7XNM - chains A and B of the 4 polymer chains in the assembly; structure by X-ray diffraction, 3.58 A resolution.

# Chain A (and B)
Molecule: Dipeptidyl peptidase 4 soluble form
Source organism: Sus scrofa
Notes: EC 3.4.14.5; chain B of this document is another copy of the same molecule, construct and numbering; everything in this record applies to it too
UniProt: P22411 (DPP4_PIG); residue numbers follow UniProt; this construct covers 39-766
Sequence (728 residues; numbered 39 to 766; the number before each row is that of its first residue):
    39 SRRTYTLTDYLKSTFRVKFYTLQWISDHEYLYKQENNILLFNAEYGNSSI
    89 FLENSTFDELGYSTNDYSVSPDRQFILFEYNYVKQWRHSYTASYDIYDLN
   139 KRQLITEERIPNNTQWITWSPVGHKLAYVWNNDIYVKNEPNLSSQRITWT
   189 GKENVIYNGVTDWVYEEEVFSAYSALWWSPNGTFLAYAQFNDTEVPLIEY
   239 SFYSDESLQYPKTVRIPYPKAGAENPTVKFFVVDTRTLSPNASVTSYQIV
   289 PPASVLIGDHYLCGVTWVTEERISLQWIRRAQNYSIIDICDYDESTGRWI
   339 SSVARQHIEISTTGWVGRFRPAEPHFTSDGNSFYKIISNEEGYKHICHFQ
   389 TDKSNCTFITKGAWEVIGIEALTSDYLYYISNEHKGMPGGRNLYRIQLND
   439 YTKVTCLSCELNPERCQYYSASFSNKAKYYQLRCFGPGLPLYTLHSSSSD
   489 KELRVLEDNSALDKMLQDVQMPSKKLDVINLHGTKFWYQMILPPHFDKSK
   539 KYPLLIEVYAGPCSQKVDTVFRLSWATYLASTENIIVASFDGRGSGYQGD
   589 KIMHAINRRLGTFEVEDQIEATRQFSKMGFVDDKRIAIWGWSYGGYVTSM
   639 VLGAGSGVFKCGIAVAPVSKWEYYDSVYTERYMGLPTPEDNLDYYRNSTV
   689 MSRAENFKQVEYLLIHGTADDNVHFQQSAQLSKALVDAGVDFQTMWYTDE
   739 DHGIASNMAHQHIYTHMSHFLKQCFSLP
Unresolved in the structure: 766 (chain B: 39-40)
Cystine bridges: Cys-385/Cys-394, Cys-444/Cys-447, Cys-454/Cys-472, Cys-649/Cys-762
Covalently attached groups: N-acetylglucosamine (NAG) linked to Asn-92, Asn-229, Asn-279, Asn-321; glycan linked to Asn-685
Curated features (UniProtKB/Swiss-Prot):
  - active site (Charge relay system): Ser-630, Asp-708, His-740
  - glycosylation (N-linked (GlcNAc...) asparagine): Asn-85, Asn-92, Asn-150, Asn-179, Asn-219, Asn-229, Asn-279, Asn-321, Asn-685

# Chain A / chain B interface
Contacting residue pairs (105; chain A residue first):
  Pro-234(A) with Tyr-248(B)
  Leu-235(A) with Tyr-248(B)
  Ile-236(A) with Tyr-248(B); Pro-249(B)
  Glu-237(A) with Ser-239(B); Thr-251(B), hydrogen bond
  Tyr-238(A) with Ser-239(B)
  Ser-239(A) with Glu-237(B), hydrogen bond (side chain-backbone); Tyr-238(B); Ser-239(B), hydrogen bond
  Tyr-241(A) with Phe-713(B); Gln-714(B); Gln-718(B), hydrogen bond (backbone-side chain)
  Ser-242(A) with Gln-718(B); Lys-721(B)
  Asp-243(A) with Gln-718(B), hydrogen bond (backbone-side chain)
  Glu-244(A) with Lys-658(B), hydrogen bond (backbone-side chain); Tyr-661(B), hydrogen bond (backbone-side chain); Thr-687(B); Met-689(B); Gln-718(B), hydrogen bond (backbone-side chain)
  Leu-246(A) with Tyr-661(B); Gln-714(B), hydrogen bond (backbone-side chain); Gln-718(B)
  Gln-247(A) with Lys-258(B); Ala-259(B), hydrogen bond (side chain-backbone); Glu-660(B), hydrogen bond (side chain-backbone); Gln-714(B), hydrogen bond (backbone-side chain)
  Tyr-248(A) with Pro-234(B); Leu-235(B); Ile-236(B), hydrophobic; Tyr-256(B), hydrogen bond (side chain-backbone); Pro-257(B); Lys-258(B), hydrogen bond (side chain-backbone); Gln-714(B)
  Pro-249(A) with Ile-236(B); Gln-714(B)
  Thr-251(A) with Glu-237(B), hydrogen bond (side chain-backbone)
  Arg-253(A) with Glu-237(B), salt bridge
  Tyr-256(A) with Tyr-248(B), hydrogen bond (backbone-side chain)
  Pro-257(A) with Tyr-248(B)
  Lys-258(A) with Gln-247(B); Tyr-248(B), hydrogen bond (backbone-side chain)
  Ala-259(A) with Gln-247(B), hydrogen bond (backbone-side chain)
  Ala-261(A) with Gln-247(B)
  Lys-658(A) with Glu-244(B), salt bridge
  Glu-660(A) with Gln-247(B)
  Tyr-661(A) with Glu-244(B), hydrogen bond (side chain-backbone); Leu-246(B)
  Met-689(A) with Glu-244(B)
  Phe-713(A) with Tyr-241(B); Trp-734(B), hydrophobic
  Gln-714(A) with Leu-246(B), hydrogen bond (side chain-backbone); Gln-247(B), hydrogen bond (side chain-backbone); Pro-249(B)
  Ala-717(A) with Trp-734(B); Thr-736(B), hydrogen bond (backbone-side chain)
  Gln-718(A) with Tyr-241(B), hydrogen bond (side chain-backbone); Ser-242(B); Asp-243(B), hydrogen bond (side chain-backbone); Glu-244(B)
  Ser-720(A) with Trp-734(B), hydrogen bond; Thr-736(B)
  Lys-721(A) with Ser-242(B); Thr-736(B)
  Val-724(A) with Tyr-735(B), hydrophobic; Met-746(B); Ala-747(B), hydrophobic; His-750(B)
  Asp-725(A) with Met-746(B)
  Ala-726(A) with Met-746(B)
  Gly-727(A) with Met-746(B)
  Val-728(A) with His-750(B), hydrogen bond (backbone-side chain)
  Asp-729(A) with His-754(B); His-757(B), salt bridge
  Phe-730(A) with Met-733(B); His-750(B); His-754(B), hydrogen bond (backbone-side chain)
  Thr-732(A) with Thr-732(B), hydrogen bond (side chain-backbone); Met-733(B), hydrogen bond; Trp-734(B)
  Met-733(A) with Phe-730(B); Thr-732(B), hydrogen bond
  Trp-734(A) with Leu-702(B); Phe-713(B), hydrophobic; Ala-717(B); Ser-720(B), hydrogen bond; Thr-732(B); Met-733(B); Trp-734(B)
  Thr-736(A) with Ala-717(B), hydrogen bond (side chain-backbone)
  Asp-737(A) with Lys-721(B)
  Met-746(A) with Val-724(B); Asp-725(B); Ala-726(B); Gly-727(B)
  Ala-747(A) with Val-724(B), hydrophobic
  His-750(A) with Val-724(B); Val-728(B), hydrogen bond (side chain-backbone); Asp-729(B); Phe-730(B)
  His-754(A) with Asp-729(B), salt bridge; Phe-730(B); Gln-731(B)
  His-757(A) with Asp-729(B), salt bridge
Interface residues without a listed pair, chain A (55 interface residues in all): Thr-687, Leu-702, His-704, Ser-716, Gln-731, Tyr-735, Thr-753
Interface residues without a listed pair, chain B (52 interface residues in all): His-704, Ser-716, Thr-753

# Summary
The interface between chain A and chain B involves 55 residues on one side and 52 on the other, with 33
hydrogen bonds and 5 salt bridges. Polar pairs include Arg-253(A)/Glu-237(B), Lys-658(A)/Glu-244(B) and
Asp-729(A)/His-757(B). Covalently linked N-acetylglucosamine: at Asn-92(A), Asn-229(A), Asn-279(A) and
Asn-321(A).
Chain A and chain B are both Dipeptidyl peptidase 4 soluble form (Sus scrofa); the structure, Structure of
porcine dipeptidyl peptidase 4 inhibitory peptide complex, was determined by X-ray diffraction.
